PDB entry 8AX8 | X-ray diffraction, 1.55 A resolution | chain A

Chain A:
Name: Maltose/maltodextrin-binding periplasmic protein, Apolipoprotein E
Source organism: Homo sapiens
UniProt: chimeric construct of P0AEX9, P02649: residues -375 to -7 from P0AEX9 (MALE_ECOLI) positions 24-392 (UniProt number = residue number + 399); residues 1-299 from P02649 positions 19-317 (UniProt number = residue number + 18)
Sequence (675 residues; row label = number of the first residue in the row; numbers below 1 keep their minus sign (Gly-375 is residue -375)):
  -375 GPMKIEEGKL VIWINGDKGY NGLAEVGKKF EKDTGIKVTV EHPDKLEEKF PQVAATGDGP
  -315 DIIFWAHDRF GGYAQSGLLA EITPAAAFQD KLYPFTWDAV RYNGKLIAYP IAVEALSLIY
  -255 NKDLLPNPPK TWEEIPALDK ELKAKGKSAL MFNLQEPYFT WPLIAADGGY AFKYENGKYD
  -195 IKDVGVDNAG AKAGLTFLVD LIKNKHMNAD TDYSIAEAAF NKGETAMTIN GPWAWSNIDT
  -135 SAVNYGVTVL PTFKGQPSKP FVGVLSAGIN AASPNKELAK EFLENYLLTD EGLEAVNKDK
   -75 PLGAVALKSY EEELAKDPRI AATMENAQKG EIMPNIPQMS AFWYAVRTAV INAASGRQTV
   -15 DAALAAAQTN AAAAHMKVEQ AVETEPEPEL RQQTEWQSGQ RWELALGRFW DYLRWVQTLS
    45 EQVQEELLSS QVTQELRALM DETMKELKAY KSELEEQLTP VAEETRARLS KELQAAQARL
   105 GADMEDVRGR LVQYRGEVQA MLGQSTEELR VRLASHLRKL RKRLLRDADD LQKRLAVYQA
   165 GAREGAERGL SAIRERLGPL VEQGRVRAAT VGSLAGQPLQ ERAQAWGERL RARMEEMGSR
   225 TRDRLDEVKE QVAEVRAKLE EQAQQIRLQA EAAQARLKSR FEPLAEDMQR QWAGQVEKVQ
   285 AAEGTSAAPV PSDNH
Disordered / not traced: -375 to 23, 85-89, 164-299
Construct notes: engineered mutation Gly-375 (Ala24 in P0AEX9), Pro-374 (Leu25 in P0AEX9), Met-373 (Ala26 in P0AEX9), Ala-291 (Asp108 in P0AEX9), Ala-290 (Lys109 in P0AEX9), Ala-134 (Lys265 in P0AEX9), Ala-14 (Glu385 in P0AEX9), Ala-11 (Lys388 in P0AEX9), Ala-10 (Asp389 in P0AEX9), Arg112 (Cys130 in P02649), Ala257 (Phe275 in P02649), Arg264 (Trp282 in P02649), Ala269 (Val287 in P02649), Gln279 (Leu297 in P02649), Glu287 (Val305 in P02649); linker (-6 to 0)
Curated features (UniProtKB/Swiss-Prot):
  - region: His140 to Arg150 (LDL and other lipoprotein receptors binding), Arg260 to Ser263, Phe265 to Leu268, Glu270 to Met272 (Specificity for association with VLDL)
  - binding site (heparin): Leu144 to Arg147, Gly211 to Met218
  - modified residue: Met125 (Methionine sulfoxide), Ser129 (Phosphoserine)
  - glycosylation: Thr8 (O-linked (GalNAc...) threonine), Thr18 (O-linked (GalNAc...) threonine), Lys75 (N-linked (Glc) (glycation) lysine), Thr194 (O-linked (GalNAc...) threonine), Thr289 (O-linked (GalNAc...) threonine), Ser290 (O-linked (GalNAc...) serine), Ser296 (O-linked (GalNAc...) serine)
What the authors report for this chain:
  - conformationally variable residues (side-chain flip): Arg119
  - contacts within the chain: Arg119-Gln123

In short:
Curated annotation (UniProt) lists 12 heparin-binding residues. The paper reports conformational variability
at Arg119; contacts within the chain involving Arg119 and Gln123.
Chain A is Maltose/maltodextrin-binding periplasmic protein, Apolipoprotein E (Homo sapiens); the structure,
Human Apolipoprotein E4 (ApoE4) N-terminal domain (space group P3121), was determined by X-ray diffraction,
deposited together with 8AX9, 8CDY and 8CE0.
